Entry 1ZAI (X-ray diffraction, 1.76 A resolution); this record covers chains B and C of the 4 polymer chains in the assembly.

Chain B (and C):
Molecule: Fructose-bisphosphate aldolase A
Organism: Oryctolagus cuniculus
Notes: EC 4.1.2.13; chain C of this document is another copy of the same molecule, construct and numbering; everything in this record applies to it too
Reference sequence: P00883 (ALDOA_RABIT); residue numbers follow UniProt; this construct covers 1-363
Sequence (363 residues; numbered 1 to 363; the number before each row is that of its first residue):
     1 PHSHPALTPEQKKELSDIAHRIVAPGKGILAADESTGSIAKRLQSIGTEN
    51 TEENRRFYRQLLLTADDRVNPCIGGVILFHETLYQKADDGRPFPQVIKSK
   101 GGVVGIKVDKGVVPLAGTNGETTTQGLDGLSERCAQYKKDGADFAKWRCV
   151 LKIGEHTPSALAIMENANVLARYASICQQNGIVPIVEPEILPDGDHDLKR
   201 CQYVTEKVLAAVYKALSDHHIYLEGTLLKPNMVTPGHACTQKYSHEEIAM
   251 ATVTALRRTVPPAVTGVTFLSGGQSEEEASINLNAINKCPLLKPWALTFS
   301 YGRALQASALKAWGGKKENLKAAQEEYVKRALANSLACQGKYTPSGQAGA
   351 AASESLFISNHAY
Covalently attached groups: 1,6-fructose diphosphate (linear form) (2FP) linked to K229
Residues lining bound ligands: 1,6-fructose diphosphate (linear form) (2FP): A31, D33, E34, S35, S38, I77, K107, K146, R148, E187, L270, S271, G272, S300, Y301, G302, R303

Interface between chain B and chain C:
Contacting residue pairs (69; chain B residue first):
  P1(B) - T157(C)
  P1(B) - P158(C)
  P1(B) - R200(C)  hydrogen bond (backbone-side chain)
  P1(B) - V204(C)
  H2(B) - G154(C)
  H2(B) - E155(C)  hydrogen bond (side chain-backbone)
  H2(B) - R200(C)
  H2(B) - Y203(C)
  S3(B) - Y203(C)
  P9(B) - H361(C)
  K12(B) - H361(C)
  K12(B) - Y363(C)  hydrogen bond (side chain-backbone)
  K13(B) - H361(C)
  S16(B) - H361(C)
  G154(B) - H2(C)
  E155(B) - H2(C)  hydrogen bond (backbone-side chain)
  H156(B) - P1(C)
  T157(B) - P1(C)
  P158(B) - P1(C)
  R200(B) - P1(C)  hydrogen bond (side chain-backbone)
  R200(B) - H2(C)
  Y203(B) - P1(C)
  Y203(B) - H2(C)
  Y203(B) - S3(C)
  Y203(B) - H220(C)
  V204(B) - P1(C)
  K207(B) - S217(C)  hydrogen bond (side chain-backbone)
  K207(B) - H220(C)  hydrogen bond
  A210(B) - K214(C)
  A210(B) - S217(C)
  A211(B) - K214(C)
  K214(B) - A210(C)
  K214(B) - A211(C)
  K214(B) - K214(C)
  S217(B) - K207(C)  hydrogen bond (backbone-side chain)
  S217(B) - A210(C)
  H220(B) - Y203(C)  hydrogen bond
  H220(B) - K207(C)
  Y222(B) - R258(C)
  Y222(B) - H361(C)  hydrogen bond
  L223(B) - R258(C)
  E224(B) - R258(C)  salt bridge
  R257(B) - P261(C)
  R257(B) - P262(C)
  R257(B) - A263(C)  hydrogen bond (backbone-backbone)
  R258(B) - Y222(C)
  R258(B) - L223(C)
  R258(B) - E224(C)  salt bridge
  R258(B) - P261(C)
  R258(B) - A263(C)
  V260(B) - P262(C)
  P261(B) - R257(C)
  P261(B) - R258(C)
  P262(B) - R257(C)
  P262(B) - V260(C)
  P262(B) - P294(C)  hydrophobic
  P262(B) - W295(C)  hydrophobic
  A263(B) - R257(C)  hydrogen bond (backbone-backbone)
  A263(B) - R258(C)
  L292(B) - P294(C)  hydrophobic
  P294(B) - P262(C)  hydrophobic
  P294(B) - L292(C)  hydrophobic
  W295(B) - P262(C)  hydrophobic
  H361(B) - P9(C)
  H361(B) - K12(C)
  H361(B) - K13(C)
  H361(B) - S16(C)
  H361(B) - Y222(C)  hydrogen bond
  Y363(B) - K12(C)  hydrogen bond (backbone-side chain)
Other interface residues (no listed pair), chain B (39 interface residues in all): D17, T254, T259, A362
Other interface residues (no listed pair), chain C (38 interface residues in all): H156, T254, T259, A362

In short:
39 residues of chain B face 38 of chain C across their interface, with 14 hydrogen bonds and 2 salt bridges.
Polar pairs include E224(B)-R258(C), P1(B)-R200(C) and H2(B)-E155(C). 1,6-fructose diphosphate (linear form)
is covalently linked to K229(B).
Both chains are Fructose-bisphosphate aldolase A (Oryctolagus cuniculus). Entry 1ZAI
(Fructose-1,6-bisphosphate Schiff base intermediate in FBP aldolase from rabbit muscle) was determined by
X-ray diffraction, deposited together with 1ZAH, 1ZAJ and 1ZAL.
